3IVV - chains A and D; structure by X-ray diffraction, 1.25 A resolution.

[Chain A]
Protein: Speckle-type POZ protein
From: Homo sapiens
Reference sequence: O43791 (SPOP_HUMAN); numbering as in UniProt (aligned over 28-166)
Chain sequence (145 residues; row label = number of the first residue in the row):
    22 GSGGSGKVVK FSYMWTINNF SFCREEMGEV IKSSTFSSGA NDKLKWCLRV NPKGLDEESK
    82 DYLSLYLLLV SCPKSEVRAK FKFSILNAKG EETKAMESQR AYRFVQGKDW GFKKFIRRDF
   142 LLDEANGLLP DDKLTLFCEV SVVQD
Unresolved in the structure: 22-25, 166
Sequence notes: expression tag (22-27)
Swiss-Prot annotation at these positions:
  - region: Tyr123 to Phe133 (Important for binding substrate proteins)
  - natural variant: Tyr83 (Y83C: In NSDVS2), Arg121 (R121Q: In NSDVS1), Gly132 (G132V: In NSDVS2), Arg138 (R138C: In NSDVS2), Asp144 (D144N: In NSDVS1)
  - mutagenesis: Tyr87 (Y87A: Strongly reduced affinity for substrate proteins), Tyr123 (Y123A: Strongly reduced affinity for substrate proteins), Asp130 (D130A: Strongly reduced affinity for substrate proteins), Trp131 (W131A: Strongly reduced affinity for substrate proteins), Phe133 (F133A: Strongly reduced affinity for substrate proteins)
Reported in the primary citation:
  - mutagenesis - D130A, W131A: decreased binding to Puc

[Chain D]
Protein: PucSBC1
Chain sequence (10 residues; row label = number of the first residue in the row):
    96 DEVTSTTSSS

[How chain A and chain D interact]
Pairs across the interface (23; chain A residue first):
  Arg70(A) - Thr101(D)
  Leu76(A) - Thr101(D)
  Tyr87(A) - Thr99(D)
  Tyr87(A) - Thr101(D)
  Phe102(A) - Val98(D)  hydrophobic
  Glu118(A) - Asp96(D)  hydrogen bond (backbone-backbone)
  Ser119(A) - Asp96(D)
  Ser119(A) - Val98(D)
  Gln120(A) - Asp96(D)
  Tyr123(A) - Val98(D)
  Lys129(A) - Ser100(D)  hydrogen bond
  Lys129(A) - Thr102(D)  hydrogen bond (side chain-backbone)
  Asp130(A) - Ser100(D)  hydrogen bond (backbone-side chain)
  Asp130(A) - Thr101(D)  hydrogen bond
  Trp131(A) - Val98(D)  hydrophobic
  Trp131(A) - Thr99(D)
  Trp131(A) - Ser100(D)
  Gly132(A) - Glu97(D)
  Gly132(A) - Val98(D)
  Gly132(A) - Thr99(D)  hydrogen bond (backbone-backbone)
  Phe133(A) - Asp96(D)
  Phe133(A) - Glu97(D)
  Phe133(A) - Val98(D)  hydrophobic
Also at the interface, not in a pair above, chain A (14 interface residues in all): Lys134
Also at the interface, not in a pair above, chain D (8 interface residues in all): Ser103
From the paper, about this interface:
  - pairs named by the authors: Phe102(A)-Val98(D) (hydrophobic contact), Tyr123(A)-Val98(D) (hydrophobic contact), Trp131(A)-Val98(D) (hydrophobic contact), Phe133(A)-Val98(D) (hydrophobic contact)
  - interface residues, chain A: Tyr87(A), Lys129(A), Asp130(A), Trp131(A)

[Overview]
The interface between chain A and chain D involves 14 residues on one side and 8 on the other, with 6 hydrogen
bonds. Polar contacts include Lys129(A)-Ser100(D), Lys129(A)-Thr102(D) and Asp130(A)-Ser100(D). The authors
report hydrophobic contacts between Phe102(A) and Val98(D), Tyr123(A) and Val98(D) and Trp131(A) and Val98(D)
among others. From the paper: D130A and W131A of chain A reduce binding to Puc; interface residues Tyr87(A),
Lys129(A) and Asp130(A) among others.
Chain A is Speckle-type POZ protein (Homo sapiens) and chain D is PucSBC1; the structure, Structures of
SPOP-Substrate Complexes: Insights into Molecular Architectures of BTB-Cul3 Ubiquitin Ligases:
SPOPMATH-PucSBC1_pep1, was determined by X-ray diffraction (same publication as 3HQH, 3HQI, 3HQL, 3HQM, 3HSV,
3HU6, 3HVE and 3IVQ).
